PDB entry 6TYF | X-ray diffraction, 3.80 A resolution | chains C and F of the 9 polymer chains in the assembly

Chain C:
Molecule: DNA-directed RNA polymerase subunit beta
Source organism: Mycobacterium tuberculosis
Notes: EC 2.7.7.6
UniProt: P9WGY8 (RPOB_MYCTO); numbering as in UniProt (aligned over 1-1178)
Amino-acid sequence (1178 residues; numbered 1 to 1178; the number before each row is that of its first residue):
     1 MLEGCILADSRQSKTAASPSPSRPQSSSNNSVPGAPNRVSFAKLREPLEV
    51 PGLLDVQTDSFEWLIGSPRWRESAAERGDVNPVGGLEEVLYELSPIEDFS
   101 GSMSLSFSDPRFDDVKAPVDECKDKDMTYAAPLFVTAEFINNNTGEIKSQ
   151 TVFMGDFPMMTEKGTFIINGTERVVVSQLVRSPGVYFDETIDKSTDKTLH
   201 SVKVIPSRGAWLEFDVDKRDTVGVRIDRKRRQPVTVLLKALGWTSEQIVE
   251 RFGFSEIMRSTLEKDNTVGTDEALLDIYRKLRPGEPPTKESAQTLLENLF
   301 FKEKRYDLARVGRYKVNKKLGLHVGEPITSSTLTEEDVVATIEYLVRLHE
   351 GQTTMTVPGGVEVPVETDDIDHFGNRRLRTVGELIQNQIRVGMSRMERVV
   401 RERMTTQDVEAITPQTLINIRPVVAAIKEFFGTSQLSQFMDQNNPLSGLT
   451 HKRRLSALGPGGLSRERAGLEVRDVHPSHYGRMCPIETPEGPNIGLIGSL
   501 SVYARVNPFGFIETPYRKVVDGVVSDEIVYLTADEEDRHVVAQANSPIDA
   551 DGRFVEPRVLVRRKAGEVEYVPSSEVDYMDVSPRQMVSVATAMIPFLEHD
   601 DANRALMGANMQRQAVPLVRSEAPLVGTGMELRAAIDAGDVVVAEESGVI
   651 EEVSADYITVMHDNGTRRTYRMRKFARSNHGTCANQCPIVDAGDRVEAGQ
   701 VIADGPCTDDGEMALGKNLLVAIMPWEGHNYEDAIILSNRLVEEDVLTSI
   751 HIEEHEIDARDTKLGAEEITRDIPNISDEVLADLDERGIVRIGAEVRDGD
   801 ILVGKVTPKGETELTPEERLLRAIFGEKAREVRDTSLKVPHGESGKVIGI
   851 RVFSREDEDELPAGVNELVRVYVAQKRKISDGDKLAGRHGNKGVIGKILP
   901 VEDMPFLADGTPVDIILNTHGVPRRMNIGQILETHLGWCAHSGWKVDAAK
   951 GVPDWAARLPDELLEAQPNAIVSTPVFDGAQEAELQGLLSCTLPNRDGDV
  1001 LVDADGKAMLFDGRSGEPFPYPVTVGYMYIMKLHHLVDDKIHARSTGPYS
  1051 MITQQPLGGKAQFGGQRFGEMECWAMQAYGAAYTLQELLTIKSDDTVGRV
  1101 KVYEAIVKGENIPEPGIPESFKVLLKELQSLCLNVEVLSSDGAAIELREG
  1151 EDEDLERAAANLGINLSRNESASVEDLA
Disordered / not traced: 1-27, 826-830, 1147-1178

Chain F:
Molecule: RNA polymerase sigma factor
Source organism: Mycobacterium tuberculosis
UniProt: A0A045IR27 (A0A045IR27_MYCTX); residues 1-177 here = UniProt positions 1-177
Amino-acid sequence (177 residues; row label = number of the first residue in the row):
     1 MARVSGAAAAEAALMRALYDEHAAVLWRYALRLTGDAAQAEDVVQETLLR
    51 AWQHPEVIGDTARPARAWLFTVARNMIIDERRSARFRNVVGSTDQSGTPE
   101 QSTPDEVNAALDRLLIADALAQLSAEHRAVIQRSYYRGWSTAQIATDLGI
   151 AEGTVKSRLHYAVRALRLTLQELGVTR
Disordered / not traced: 1-3
What the authors report for this chain:
  - conformationally variable residues (order/disorder transition): Ser96 to Gly97

Chain C / chain F interface:
Pairs across the interface - 38 pairs, chain C then chain F:
  Arg282(C) with Arg28(F)
  Gly284(C) with Ala24(F)
  Glu285(C) with Ala24(F); Val25(F)
  Pro286(C) with Asp20(F)
  Arg398(C) with Tyr29(F); Arg32(F)
  Asn775(C) with Arg177(F)
  Pro816(C) with Tyr135(F)
  Glu817(C) with Tyr136(F), hydrogen bond
  Arg819(C) with Tyr135(F)
  Leu820(C) with Tyr135(F), hydrophobic
  Ala823(C) with Tyr135(F); Val163(F)
  Ile824(C) with Ile116(F), hydrophobic; Val163(F), hydrophobic; Arg167(F)
  Phe825(C) with Leu170(F), hydrophobic
  Thr1046(C) with Asp105(F), hydrogen bond; Val107(F)
  Gly1047(C) with Asp105(F)
  Pro1048(C) with Ser102(F); Thr103(F)
  Tyr1049(C) with Gln101(F); Ser102(F); Thr103(F), hydrogen bond (backbone-backbone)
  Ser1050(C) with Glu100(F), hydrogen bond; Gln101(F)
  Met1051(C) with Gln101(F), hydrogen bond (backbone-backbone)
  Leu1057(C) with Glu100(F); Ser102(F)
  Arg1099(C) with Glu106(F), salt bridge
  Val1100(C) with Glu106(F); Arg113(F)
  Tyr1103(C) with Val107(F)
  Glu1104(C) with Arg113(F), salt bridge
  Val1107(C) with Leu114(F), hydrophobic
  Lys1108(C) with Leu114(F)
Other interface residues (no listed pair), chain C (31 interface residues in all): Leu281, Pro283, Glu402, Gln1054, Thr1096
Other interface residues (no listed pair), chain F (31 interface residues in all): Glu21, Leu33, Arg74, Pro104, Ala110, Leu111, Leu166, Val175, Thr176

Summary:
Chain C and chain F each contribute 31 residues to their interface; the contacts include 5 hydrogen bonds and
2 salt bridges. Polar pairs include Arg1099(C)-Glu106(F), Glu1104(C)-Arg113(F) and Glu817(C)-Tyr136(F). From
the paper: conformational variability at Ser96(F).
Here chain C is DNA-directed RNA polymerase subunit beta and chain F is RNA polymerase sigma factor, both from
Mycobacterium tuberculosis. Entry 6TYF (Crystal structure of MTB sigma L transcription initiation complex with
6 nt long RNA primer) was determined by X-ray diffraction (same publication as 6KQD, 6KQE, 6KQF, 6KQG, 6KQH,
6KQL and 6 further entries).
